Entry 6YF3 (X-ray diffraction, 1.00 A resolution); this record covers chain A.

Chain A:
Name: Peptidyl-prolyl cis-trans isomerase FKBP1A
Source organism: Homo sapiens
Notes: EC 5.2.1.8
UniProtKB: P62942 (FKB1A_HUMAN); residues 1-107 here correspond to UniProt positions 2-108 (UniProt number = residue number + 1)
Amino-acid sequence (109 residues; each row starts with the number of its first residue; numbers below 1 keep their minus sign (Gly-1 is residue -1)):
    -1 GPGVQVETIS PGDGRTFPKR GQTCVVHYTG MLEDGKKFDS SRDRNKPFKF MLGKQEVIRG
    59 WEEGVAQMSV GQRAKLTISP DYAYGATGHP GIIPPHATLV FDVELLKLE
Disordered / not traced: -1
Sequence notes: expression tag (-1 to 0)
Ion coordination: Cd2+ near Glu54 (its only coordinating residue here); Na+ near Glu54 (its only coordinating residue here)
Ligand contacts: OOZ ((1R,9S,12S,13R,14S,17R,18E,21S,23S,24R,25S,27R)-17-ethyl-25-methoxy-12-[(E)-1-[(1R,3R,4R)-3-methoxy-4-oxidanyl-cyclohexyl]prop-1-en-2-yl]-13,19,21,27-tetramethyl-1,14,23-tris(oxidanyl)-11,28-dioxa-4-azatricyclo[22.3.1.04,9]octacos-18-ene-2,3,10,16-tetrone): Tyr26, Phe36, Asp37, Arg42, Phe46, Glu54, Val55, Ile56, Trp59, Ala81, Tyr82, His87, Ile90, Ile91, Phe99
UniProt features mapped onto this chain:
  - modified residue: Lys52 (N6-acetyllysine)

In short:
Bound to chain A: compound OOZ.
Chain A is Peptidyl-prolyl cis-trans isomerase FKBP1A (Homo sapiens); the structure, FKBP12 in complex with
the BMP potentiator compound 10 at 1.00A resolution, was determined by X-ray diffraction (same publication as
6YF0, 6YF1 and 6YF2).
